PDB entry 7MT3 | electron microscopy, 2.80 A resolution | chains A and C of the 54 polymer chains in the assembly

Chain A:
Molecule: 23S rRNA
Organism: Mycobacterium tuberculosis (strain ATCC 25618 / H37Rv)
Sequence (3138 nucleotides; each row starts with the number of its first residue):
     1 UUGUAAGUGU CUAAGGGCGC AUGGUGGAUG CCUUGGCAUC GAGAGCCGAU GAAGGACGUG
    61 GGAGGCUGCG AUAUGCCUCG GGGAGCUGUC AACCGAGCGU GGAUCCGAGG AUUUCCGAAU
   121 GGGGAAACCC AGCACGAGUG AUGUCGUGCU ACCCGCAUCU GAAUAUAUAG GGUGCGGGAG
   181 GGAACGCGGG GAAGUGAAAC AUCUCAGUAC CCGUAGGAGG AGAAAACAAU UGUGAUUCCG
   241 CAAGUAGUGG CGAGCGAACG CGGAACAGGC UAAACCGCAC GCAUGGGUAA CCGGGUAGGG
   301 GUUGUGUGUG CGGGGUUGUG GGAGGAUAUG UCUCAGCGCU ACCCGGCUGA GAGGCAGUCA
   361 GAAAGUGUCG UGGUUAGCGG AAGUGGCCUG GGAUGGUCUG CCGUAGACGG UGAGAGCCCG
   421 GUACGCGAAA ACCCGGCACC UGCCUAGUAU CAAUUCCCGA GUAGCAGCGG GCCCGUGGAA
   481 UCCGCUGUGA AUCCGCCGGG ACCACCCGGU AAGCCUAAAU ACUCCUCGAU GACCGAUAGC
   541 GGAUUAGUAC CGUGAGGGAA UGGUGAAAAG UACCCCGGGA GGGGAGUGAA AGAGUACCUG
   601 AAACCGUGUG CCUACAAUCC GUCAGAGCCU CCUUUUCCUC UCCGGAGGAG GGUGGUGAUG
   661 GCGUGCCUUU UGAAGAAUGA GCCUGCGAGU CAGGGACAUG UCGCAAGGUU AACCCGUGUG
   721 GGGUAGCCGC AGCGAAAGCG AGUCUGAAUA GGGCGACCCA CACGCGCAUA CGCGCGUGUG
   781 AAUAGUGGCG UGUUCUGGAC CCGAAGCGGA GUGAUCUACC CAUGGCCAGG GUGAAGCGCG
   841 GGUAAGACCG CGUGGAGGCC CGAACCCACU UAGGUUGAAG ACUGAGGGGA UGAGCUGUGG
   901 GUAGGGGUGA AAGGCCAAUC AAACUCCGUG AUAGCUGGUU CUCCCCGAAA UGCAUUUAGG
   961 UGCAGCGUUG CGUGGUUCAC CGCGGAGGUA GAGCUACUGG AUGGCCGAUG GGCCCUACUA
  1021 GGUUACUGAC GUCAGCCAAA CUCCGAAUGC CGUGGUGUAA AGCGUGGCAG UGAGACGGCG
  1081 GGGGAUAAGC UCCGUACGUC GAAAGGGAAA CAGCCCAGAU CGCCGGCUAA GGCCCCCAAG
  1141 CGUGUGCUAA GUGGGAAAGG AUGUGCAGUC GCAAAGACAA CCAGGAGGUU GGCUUAGAAG
  1201 CAGCCACCCU UGAAAGAGUG CGUAAUAGCU CACUGGUCAA GUGAUUGUGC GCCGAUAAUG
  1261 UAGCGGGGCU CAAGCACACC GCCGAAGCCG CGGCACAUCC ACCUUGUGGU GGGUGUGGGU
  1321 AGGGGAGCGU CCCUCAUUCA GCGAAGCCAC CGGGUGACCG GUGGUGGAGG GUGGGGGAGU
  1381 GAGAAUGCAG GCAUGAGUAG CGACAAGGCA AGUGAGAACC UUGCCCGCCG AAAGACCAAG
  1441 GGUUCCUGGG CCAGGCCAGU CCGCCCAGGG UGAGUCGGGA CCUAAGGCGA GGCCGACAGG
  1501 CGUAGUCGAU GGACAACGGG UUGAUAUUCC CGUACCCGUG UGUGGGCGCC CGUGACGAAU
  1561 CAGCGGUACU AACCACCCAA AACCGGAUCG AUCACUCCCC UUCGGGGGUG UGGAGUUCUG
  1621 GGGCUGCGUG GGAACUUCGC UGGUAGUAGU CAAGCGAAGG GGUGACGCAG GAAGGUAGCC
  1681 GUACCAGUCA GUGGUAACAC UGGGGCAAGC CGGUAGGGAG AGCGAUAGGC AAAUCCGUCG
  1741 CUCACUAAUC CUGAGAGGUG ACGCAUAGCC GGUUGAGGCG AAUUCGGUGA UCCUCUGCUG
  1801 CCAAGAAAAG CCUCUAGCGA GCACACACAC GGCCCGUACC CCAAACCGAC ACAGGUGGUC
  1861 AGGUAGAGCA UACCAAGGCG UACGAGAUAA CUAUGGUUAA GGAACUCGGC AAAAUGCCCC
  1921 CGUAACUUCG GGAGAAGGGG GACCGGAAUA UCGUGAACAC CCUUGCGGUG GGAGCGGGAU
  1981 CCGGUCGCAG AAACCAGUGA GGAGCGACUG UUUACUAAAA ACACAGGUCC GUGCGAAGUC
  2041 GCAAGACGAU GUAUACGGAC UGACGCCUGC CCGGUGCUGG AAGGUUAAGA GGACCCGUUA
  2101 ACCCGCAAGG GUGAAGCGGA GAAUUUAAGC CCCAGUAAAC GGCGGUGGUA ACUAUAACCA
  2161 UCCUAAGGUA GCGAAAUUCC UUGUCGGGUA AGUUCCGACC UGCACGAAUG GCGUAACGAC
  2221 UUCUCAACUG UCUCAACCAU AGACUCGGCG AAAUUGCACU ACGAGUAAAG AUGCUCGUUA
  2281 CGCGCGGCAG GACGAAAAGA CCCCGGGACC UUCACUACAA CUUGGUAUUG AUGUUCGGUA
  2341 CGGUUUGUGU AGGAUAGGUG GGAGACUGUG AAACCUCGAC GCCAGUUGGG GCGGAGUCGU
  2401 UGUUGAAAUA CCACUCUGAU CGUAUUGGGC AUCUAACCUC GAACCCUGAA UCGGGUUUAG
  2461 GGACAGUGCC UGGCGGGUAG UUUAACUGGG GCGGUUGCCU CCUAAAAUGU AACGGAGGCG
  2521 CCCAAAGGUU CCCUCAACCU GGACGGCAAU CAGGUGGCGA GUGUAAAUGC ACAAGGGAGC
  2581 UUGACUGCGA GACUUACAAG UCAAGCAGGG ACGAAAGUCG GGAUUAGUGA UCCGGCACCC
  2641 CCGAGUGGAA GGGGUGUCGC UCAACGGAUA AAAGGUACCC CGGGGAUAAC AGGCUGAUCU
  2701 UCCCCAAGAG UCCAUAUCGA CGGGAUGGUU UGGCACCUCG AUGUCGGCUC GUCGCAUCCU
  2761 GGGGCUGGAG CAGGUCCCAA GGGUUGGGCU GUUCGCCCAU UAAAGCGGCA CGCGAGCUGG
  2821 GUUUAGAACG UCGUGAGACA GUUCGGUCUC UAUCCGCCGC GCGCGUCAGA AACUUGAGGA
  2881 AACCUGUCCC UAGUACGAGA GGACCGGGAC GGACGAACCU CUGGUGCACC AGUUGUCCCG
  2941 CCAGGGGCAC CGCUGGAUAG CCACGUUCGG UCAGGAUAAC CGCUGAAAGC AUCUAAGCGG
  3001 GAAACCUUCU CCAAGAUCAG GUUUCUCACC CACUUGGUGG GAUAAGGCCC CCCGCAGAAC
  3061 ACGGGUUCAA UAGGUCAGAC CUGGAAGCUC AGUAAUGGGU GUAGGGAACU GGUGCUAACC
  3121 GGCCGAAAAC UUACAACA
Unresolved in the structure: 1-4, 1013-1022, 3133-3138
Modified positions: 5MU (5-methyluridine 5'-monophosphate) at position 2177; OMG (o2'-methylguanosine-5'-monophosphate) at position 2791
Bound ions: Mg2+ site 1: C31, G1370; Mg2+ site 2: C46, G217; Mg2+ site 3: G60, G65, U89; Mg2+ site 4 near U72 (its only coordinating residue here); Mg2+ site 5 near U120 (its only coordinating residue here); Mg2+ site 6: A162, U166; Mg2+ site 7: G194, U2481; Mg2+ site 8 near G194 (its only coordinating residue here); Mg2+ site 9: A199, C200; Mg2+ site 10 near G220 (its only coordinating residue here); Mg2+ site 11 near C251 (its only coordinating residue here); Mg2+ site 12: G379, G421; 147 more Mg2+ sites not listed

Chain C:
Protein: 50S ribosomal protein L2
Organism: Mycobacterium tuberculosis (strain ATCC 25618 / H37Rv)
Reference sequence: P9WHA5 (RL2_MYCTU); numbering as in UniProt (aligned over 1-280)
Sequence (280 residues; numbered 1 to 280; the number before each row is that of its first residue):
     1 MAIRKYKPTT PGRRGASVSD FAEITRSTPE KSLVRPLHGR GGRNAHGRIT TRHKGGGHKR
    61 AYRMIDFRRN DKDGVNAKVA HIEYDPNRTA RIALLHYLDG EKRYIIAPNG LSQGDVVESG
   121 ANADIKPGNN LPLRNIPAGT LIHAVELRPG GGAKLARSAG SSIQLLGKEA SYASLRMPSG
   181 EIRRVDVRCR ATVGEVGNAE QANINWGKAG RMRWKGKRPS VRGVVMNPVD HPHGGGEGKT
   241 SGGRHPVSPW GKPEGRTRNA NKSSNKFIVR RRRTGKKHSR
Unresolved in the structure: 1, 274-280
Bound ions: Mg2+ near Gly238 (its only coordinating residue here)

Interface between chain A and chain C:
Pairs across the interface - 269 pairs, chain A then chain C:
  C819(A) - Arg43(C)  hydrogen bond to the sugar
  C819(A) - Arg218(C)  hydrogen bond to the phosphate
  C820(A) - Arg40(C)  hydrogen bond to the sugar
  C820(A) - Arg43(C)  hydrogen bond to the sugar
  C820(A) - Gly56(C)  phosphate contact
  C820(A) - Arg218(C)  salt bridge to the phosphate
  C821(A) - Gly39(C)  sugar contact
  C821(A) - Gly56(C)  hydrogen bond to the phosphate
  A822(A) - His38(C)  phosphate contact
  A822(A) - Gly39(C)  hydrogen bond to the phosphate
  U823(A) - Lys59(C)  salt bridge to the phosphate
  A834(A) - Thr9(C)  sugar contact
  A835(A) - Arg4(C)  hydrogen bond to the sugar
  A835(A) - Lys7(C)  phosphate contact
  G857(A) - Thr10(C)  phosphate contact
  G857(A) - Arg13(C)  sugar contact
  G858(A) - Thr10(C)  hydrogen bond to the phosphate
  G858(A) - Pro11(C)  base contact
  G858(A) - Gly12(C)  phosphate contact
  G858(A) - Arg13(C)  salt bridge to the phosphate
  G858(A) - Lys208(C)  salt bridge to the phosphate
  G858(A) - Ala209(C)  hydrogen bond to the base
  G858(A) - Gly210(C)  hydrogen bond to the base
  C859(A) - Thr10(C)  sugar contact
  A893(A) - Lys208(C)  salt bridge to the phosphate
  A893(A) - Ala209(C)  base contact
  A893(A) - Gly210(C)  phosphate contact
  A893(A) - Arg213(C)  hydrogen bond to the base
  A893(A) - Trp214(C)  hydrogen bond to the phosphate
  A893(A) - Pro219(C)  base contact
  G901(A) - Gly47(C)  sugar contact
  U902(A) - His46(C)  sugar contact
  U902(A) - Gly47(C)  sugar contact
  U902(A) - Arg48(C)  sugar contact
  A903(A) - Arg48(C)  salt bridge to the phosphate
  G904(A) - Arg48(C)  salt bridge to the phosphate
  G906(A) - Arg48(C)  hydrogen bond to the sugar
  U908(A) - Arg48(C)  phosphate contact
  U908(A) - Ile49(C)  hydrogen bond to the phosphate
  G909(A) - Ile49(C)  phosphate contact
  G909(A) - Asp230(C)  hydrogen bond to the base
  A910(A) - Arg213(C)  base contact
  A910(A) - Arg218(C)  salt bridge to the phosphate
  A910(A) - Pro219(C)  sugar contact
  A910(A) - Val221(C)  sugar contact
  A911(A) - Val221(C)  base contact
  A911(A) - Val225(C)  hydrogen bond to the sugar
  A911(A) - Met226(C)  base contact
  A911(A) - Asp230(C)  base contact
  A912(A) - Val225(C)  phosphate contact
  G913(A) - Asn227(C)  sugar contact
  G913(A) - Val229(C)  base contact
  A922(A) - Val229(C)  base contact
  G1486(A) - His38(C)  phosphate contact
  G1502(A) - Ala45(C)  phosphate contact
  G1662(A) - Ser32(C)  phosphate contact
  U1663(A) - Lys31(C)  salt bridge to the phosphate
  G1664(A) - Lys31(C)  hydrogen bond to the base
  A1665(A) - Lys31(C)  sugar contact
  A1727(A) - Val75(C)  base contact
  A1727(A) - Asp99(C)  hydrogen bond to the sugar
  G1728(A) - Asp99(C)  sugar contact
  G1728(A) - Glu101(C)  hydrogen bond to the sugar
  G1737(A) - Asp99(C)  hydrogen bond to the base
  G1737(A) - Gly100(C)  hydrogen bond to the sugar
  G1737(A) - Lys102(C)  phosphate contact
  U1738(A) - Tyr97(C)  sugar contact
  U1738(A) - Leu98(C)  hydrogen bond to the sugar
  U1738(A) - Gly100(C)  sugar contact
  U1738(A) - Lys102(C)  salt bridge to the phosphate
  C1802(A) - Arg4(C)  salt bridge to the phosphate
  C1802(A) - Val18(C)  phosphate contact
  C1802(A) - Phe21(C)  phosphate contact
  A1803(A) - His58(C)  base contact
  A1803(A) - Arg211(C)  salt bridge to the phosphate
  A1803(A) - Trp214(C)  stacking on the base
  A1804(A) - Phe21(C)  base contact
  A1804(A) - Ser27(C)  base contact
  A1804(A) - His58(C)  sugar contact
  A1804(A) - Lys59(C)  sugar contact
  A1804(A) - Arg60(C)  salt bridge to the phosphate
  A1804(A) - Arg63(C)  hydrogen bond to the sugar
  A1804(A) - Tyr84(C)  hydrogen bond to the phosphate
  A1804(A) - Pro86(C)  phosphate contact
  G1805(A) - His58(C)  sugar contact
  G1805(A) - Lys59(C)  sugar contact
  G1805(A) - Arg60(C)  phosphate contact
  G1805(A) - Ala61(C)  hydrogen bond to the phosphate
  G1805(A) - Arg63(C)  salt bridge to the phosphate
  G1805(A) - Pro86(C)  phosphate contact
  A1806(A) - Pro36(C)  sugar contact
  A1806(A) - Lys59(C)  hydrogen bond to the sugar
  A1807(A) - Pro36(C)  sugar contact
  U1928(A) - Arg14(C)  hydrogen bond to the base
  G1930(A) - Pro8(C)  base contact
  G1930(A) - Thr9(C)  sugar contact
  G1930(A) - Arg14(C)  hydrogen bond to the base
  A2007(A) - Pro11(C)  hydrogen bond to the base
  C2008(A) - Pro11(C)  base contact
  C2022(A) - Arg222(C)  salt bridge to the phosphate
  C2022(A) - Val225(C)  phosphate contact
  A2023(A) - Pro219(C)  phosphate contact
  A2023(A) - Ser220(C)  sugar contact
  A2023(A) - Val221(C)  phosphate contact
  A2023(A) - Arg222(C)  salt bridge to the phosphate
  C2024(A) - Ala209(C)  sugar contact
  C2024(A) - Pro219(C)  phosphate contact
  C2024(A) - Ser220(C)  hydrogen bond to the phosphate
  A2025(A) - Asn205(C)  hydrogen bond to the sugar
  A2025(A) - Trp206(C)  hydrogen bond to the sugar
  A2025(A) - Gly207(C)  hydrogen bond to the sugar
  A2025(A) - Lys208(C)  sugar contact
  A2025(A) - Met212(C)  sugar contact
  A2025(A) - Lys217(C)  salt bridge to the phosphate
  G2026(A) - Ile204(C)  phosphate contact
  G2026(A) - Asn205(C)  sugar contact
  G2026(A) - Trp206(C)  phosphate contact
  G2031(A) - Gly255(C)  sugar contact
  G2031(A) - Arg256(C)  salt bridge to the phosphate
  G2031(A) - Thr257(C)  hydrogen bond to the sugar
  G2031(A) - Arg271(C)  salt bridge to the phosphate
  G2031(A) - Arg272(C)  phosphate contact
  U2032(A) - Arg256(C)  phosphate contact
  U2032(A) - Thr257(C)  sugar contact
  U2032(A) - Arg258(C)  hydrogen bond to the phosphate
  U2032(A) - Arg271(C)  salt bridge to the phosphate
  U2032(A) - Arg272(C)  salt bridge to the phosphate
  G2033(A) - Leu155(C)  base contact
  G2033(A) - Met177(C)  base contact
  G2033(A) - Pro178(C)  base contact
  G2033(A) - Ser179(C)  hydrogen bond to the base
  G2033(A) - Glu181(C)  base contact
  G2033(A) - Arg183(C)  hydrogen bond to the phosphate
  G2033(A) - Arg258(C)  salt bridge to the phosphate
  C2034(A) - Leu147(C)  sugar contact
  C2034(A) - Lys154(C)  sugar contact
  C2034(A) - Arg183(C)  salt bridge to the phosphate
  C2034(A) - Arg258(C)  salt bridge to the phosphate
  C2034(A) - Lys262(C)  salt bridge to the phosphate
  C2034(A) - Ser264(C)  hydrogen bond to the phosphate
  G2035(A) - Lys154(C)  salt bridge to the phosphate
  A2036(A) - Lys262(C)  phosphate contact
  A2037(A) - Thr257(C)  hydrogen bond to the sugar
  G2038(A) - Thr50(C)  hydrogen bond to the base
  G2038(A) - Thr51(C)  hydrogen bond to the base
  G2038(A) - Thr257(C)  phosphate contact
  U2039(A) - Ile49(C)  sugar contact
  U2039(A) - Thr50(C)  base contact
  U2039(A) - Trp250(C)  sugar contact
  U2039(A) - Lys252(C)  phosphate contact
  C2040(A) - Asn44(C)  hydrogen bond to the base
  C2040(A) - His46(C)  hydrogen bond to the sugar
  C2040(A) - Arg48(C)  hydrogen bond to the phosphate
  C2040(A) - Thr50(C)  sugar contact
  C2040(A) - Trp250(C)  phosphate contact
  G2041(A) - His46(C)  sugar contact
  G2041(A) - Arg48(C)  salt bridge to the phosphate
  G2045(A) - His46(C)  base contact
  A2046(A) - Asn44(C)  sugar contact
  A2046(A) - Ala45(C)  hydrogen bond to the sugar
  C2047(A) - Arg40(C)  salt bridge to the phosphate
  C2047(A) - Gly42(C)  hydrogen bond to the sugar
  C2047(A) - Arg43(C)  sugar contact
  C2047(A) - Asn44(C)  sugar contact
  C2047(A) - Thr50(C)  hydrogen bond to the base
  C2047(A) - Thr51(C)  hydrogen bond to the base
  G2048(A) - Arg40(C)  phosphate contact
  G2048(A) - Thr51(C)  sugar contact
  G2048(A) - Lys54(C)  hydrogen bond to the phosphate
  A2049(A) - Lys54(C)  salt bridge to the phosphate
  U2050(A) - Arg35(C)  base contact
  U2050(A) - Leu37(C)  base contact
  U2050(A) - Tyr62(C)  stacking on the base
  G2051(A) - Tyr62(C)  phosphate contact
  G2051(A) - Phe67(C)  phosphate contact
  G2051(A) - Asn87(C)  sugar contact
  G2051(A) - Arg88(C)  salt bridge to the phosphate
  G2051(A) - Arg157(C)  salt bridge to the phosphate
  U2052(A) - Arg88(C)  salt bridge to the phosphate
  U2052(A) - Lys154(C)  hydrogen bond to the sugar
  U2052(A) - Leu155(C)  sugar contact
  U2052(A) - Ala156(C)  hydrogen bond to the sugar
  U2052(A) - Arg157(C)  salt bridge to the phosphate
  U2052(A) - Ser158(C)  sugar contact
  A2053(A) - Ala156(C)  hydrogen bond to the phosphate
  A2053(A) - Arg157(C)  hydrogen bond to the phosphate
  A2053(A) - Ser158(C)  hydrogen bond to the phosphate
  A2053(A) - Ser161(C)  phosphate contact
  A2053(A) - Pro178(C)  sugar contact
  A2053(A) - Ser179(C)  sugar contact
  A2053(A) - Arg272(C)  base contact
  U2054(A) - Thr89(C)  sugar contact
  U2054(A) - Ser158(C)  sugar contact
  U2054(A) - Ala159(C)  hydrogen bond to the sugar
  U2054(A) - Gly160(C)  base contact
  U2054(A) - Ala199(C)  base contact
  U2054(A) - Gln201(C)  hydrogen bond to the sugar
  U2054(A) - Ala202(C)  base contact
  A2055(A) - Thr89(C)  phosphate contact
  A2055(A) - Ser158(C)  hydrogen bond to the sugar
  A2055(A) - Gln201(C)  phosphate contact
  G2057(A) - Lys54(C)  salt bridge to the phosphate
  G2058(A) - Arg52(C)  salt bridge to the phosphate
  G2058(A) - His53(C)  salt bridge to the phosphate
  G2058(A) - Ser248(C)  sugar contact
  G2058(A) - Pro249(C)  phosphate contact
  G2058(A) - Glu254(C)  base contact
  A2059(A) - Arg52(C)  salt bridge to the phosphate
  A2059(A) - His231(C)  salt bridge to the phosphate
  A2059(A) - His233(C)  hydrogen bond to the phosphate
  A2059(A) - Pro246(C)  sugar contact
  A2059(A) - Val247(C)  sugar contact
  A2059(A) - Pro249(C)  phosphate contact
  C2060(A) - Arg222(C)  phosphate contact
  C2060(A) - Gly223(C)  hydrogen bond to the phosphate
  C2060(A) - Val224(C)  hydrogen bond to the phosphate
  C2060(A) - His233(C)  salt bridge to the phosphate
  U2061(A) - Arg222(C)  salt bridge to the phosphate
  G2062(A) - Arg222(C)  hydrogen bond to the base
  U2075(A) - His245(C)  hydrogen bond to the base
  G2076(A) - His245(C)  sugar contact
  C2077(A) - Glu254(C)  sugar contact
  C2077(A) - Gly255(C)  phosphate contact
  U2078(A) - Arg256(C)  hydrogen bond to the sugar
  G2079(A) - Arg256(C)  salt bridge to the phosphate
  A2139(A) - Pro246(C)  sugar contact
  C2140(A) - Ser241(C)  phosphate contact
  C2140(A) - Arg244(C)  sugar contact
  C2140(A) - His245(C)  base contact
  G2141(A) - Ser241(C)  phosphate contact
  U2209(A) - Lys239(C)  base contact
  U2209(A) - Thr240(C)  base contact
  U2209(A) - Ser241(C)  hydrogen bond to the sugar
  G2210(A) - Lys239(C)  salt bridge to the phosphate
  A2215(A) - Arg14(C)  base contact
  C2310(A) - Pro228(C)  sugar contact
  C2310(A) - Val229(C)  phosphate contact
  U2311(A) - Pro228(C)  phosphate contact
  U2312(A) - Arg244(C)  salt bridge to the phosphate
  U2322(A) - Asn259(C)  phosphate contact
  U2439(A) - Arg148(C)  hydrogen bond to the base
  G2441(A) - Arg148(C)  salt bridge to the phosphate
  G2441(A) - Pro149(C)  hydrogen bond to the sugar
  G2441(A) - Gly150(C)  sugar contact
  G2441(A) - Gly151(C)  hydrogen bond to the sugar
  A2442(A) - Arg68(C)  salt bridge to the phosphate
  A2442(A) - Gly150(C)  sugar contact
  A2459(A) - Arg188(C)  hydrogen bond to the sugar
  G2460(A) - Arg188(C)  salt bridge to the phosphate
  G2461(A) - Tyr172(C)  hydrogen bond to the phosphate
  G2461(A) - Lys266(C)  phosphate contact
  G2462(A) - Lys266(C)  phosphate contact
  G2477(A) - Arg244(C)  salt bridge to the phosphate
  G2477(A) - Trp250(C)  sugar contact
  G2477(A) - Gly251(C)  sugar contact
  A2828(A) - Gly238(C)  phosphate contact
  A2828(A) - Lys239(C)  phosphate contact
  C2829(A) - Gly238(C)  phosphate contact
  C2829(A) - Lys239(C)  hydrogen bond to the phosphate
  U2834(A) - Gly243(C)  hydrogen bond to the sugar
  G2835(A) - Gly243(C)  sugar contact
  A2836(A) - Pro228(C)  phosphate contact
  A2836(A) - Gly234(C)  phosphate contact
  A2836(A) - Gly235(C)  phosphate contact
  A2836(A) - Gly236(C)  phosphate contact
  G2837(A) - Gly235(C)  phosphate contact
  G2837(A) - Gly236(C)  hydrogen bond to the phosphate
  G2837(A) - Glu237(C)  hydrogen bond to the base
  A2838(A) - Glu237(C)  phosphate contact
Also at the interface, not in a pair above, chain A (118 interface residues in all): A856, G907, A1485, C1501, G1667, C1739, C1929, C2030, A2044, C2056, A2063, G2466
Also at the interface, not in a pair above, chain C (147 interface residues in all): Tyr6, Ser19, Pro29, Val34, Gly41, Gly55, Gly74, Lys78, His96, Pro232, Gly242, Asn261, Ser263, Ile268

In short:
The interface between chain A and chain C involves 118 residues on one side and 147 on the other, with 73
hydrogen bonds, 47 salt bridges and 2 aromatic stacking contacts. Polar pairs include G858(A)-Ala209(C),
G858(A)-Gly210(C) and A893(A)-Arg213(C). C31(A) and G1370(A) coordinate Mg2+ site 1.
Chain A is 23S rRNA and chain C is 50S ribosomal protein L2, both from Mycobacterium tuberculosis (strain ATCC
25618 / H37Rv); the structure, Mtb 70S with P/E tRNA, was determined by electron microscopy together with
7MSC, 7MSH, 7MSM, 7MSZ, 7MT2 and 7MT7 from the same study.
